6RZT - chains H and L of the 12 polymer chains in the assembly; structure by electron microscopy, 14.70 A resolution (very low resolution: no residue pairs are listed; an interface is given only as per-side residue counts).

Chain H (and L):
Name: Putative mitochondrial dynamin protein
Source organism: Chaetomium thermophilum
Notes: chain L of this document is another copy of the same molecule, construct and numbering; everything in this record applies to it too
UniProtKB: G0SGC7 (G0SGC7_CHATD); numbering as in UniProt (aligned over 219-913)
Sequence (695 residues; numbered 219 to 913; the number before each row is that of its first residue):
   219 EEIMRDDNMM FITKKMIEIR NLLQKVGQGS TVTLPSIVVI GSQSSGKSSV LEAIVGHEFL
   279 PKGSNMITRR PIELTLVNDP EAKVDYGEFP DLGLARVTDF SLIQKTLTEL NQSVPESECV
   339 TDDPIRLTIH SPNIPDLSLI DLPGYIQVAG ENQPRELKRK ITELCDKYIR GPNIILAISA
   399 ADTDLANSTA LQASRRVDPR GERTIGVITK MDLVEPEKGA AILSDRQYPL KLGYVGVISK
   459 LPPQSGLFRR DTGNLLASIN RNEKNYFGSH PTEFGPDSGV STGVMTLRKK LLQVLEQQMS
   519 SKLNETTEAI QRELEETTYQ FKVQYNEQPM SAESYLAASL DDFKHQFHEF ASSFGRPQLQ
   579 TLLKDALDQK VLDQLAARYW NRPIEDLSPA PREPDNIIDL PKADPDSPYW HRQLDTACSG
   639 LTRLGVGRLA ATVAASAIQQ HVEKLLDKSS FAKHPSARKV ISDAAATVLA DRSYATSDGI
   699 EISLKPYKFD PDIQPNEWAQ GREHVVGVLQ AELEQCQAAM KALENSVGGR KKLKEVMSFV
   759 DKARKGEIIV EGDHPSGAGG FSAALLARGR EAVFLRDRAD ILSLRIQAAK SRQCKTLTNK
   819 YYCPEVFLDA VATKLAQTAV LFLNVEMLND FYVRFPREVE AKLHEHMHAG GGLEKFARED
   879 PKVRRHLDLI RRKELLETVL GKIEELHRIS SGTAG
Disordered / not traced: 219-223, 333-338, 365-374, 459-470, 911-913
Disulfide bonds: C812-C821
UniProt features mapped onto this chain:
  - region: G259 to S266 (G1 motif), I285 to R287 (G2 motif), D359 to G362 (G3 motif), T427 to D430 (G4 motif), I456 to L459 (G5 motif)
  - binding site (GTP): S262, G264, K265, S266, S267, G281, K428, D430, S457
  - binding site (Mg(2+)): S266, T286, D359
  - mutagenesis: D559 (D559A: Impaired mitochondrial morphology), K562 (K562A: Impaired mitochondrial morphology), F840 (F840D: Abolished GTPase activity)
From the paper describing this entry:
  - self-association interface (contacts with another copy of this molecule): F779
  - mutagenesis - Y537A, D559A, K562A, R646A: unchanged binding to liposome
  - mutagenesis - Y537A, D559A, K562A, R646A: unchanged catalytic activity on liposome

Chain H / chain L interface:
At this resolution (15 A) residue pairs are not listed: 4 residues of chain H and 5 of chain L lie at the interface.

Overview:
The interface between chain H and chain L involves 4 residues on one side and 5 on the other. The paper
reports that Y537A, D559A and K562A of chain H, among others, leave binding to liposome unchanged; a
self-association interface involving F779(H).
Chain H and chain L are both Putative mitochondrial dynamin protein (Chaetomium thermophilum); the structure,
Structure of s-Mgm1 decorating the outer surface of tubulated lipid membranes, was determined by electron
microscopy, deposited together with 6RZU, 6RZV, 6RZW and 6QL4.
